PDB entry 6UTF | electron microscopy, 3.40 A resolution | chains F and G of the 28 polymer chains in the assembly

== Chain F (and G) ==
Molecule: Proteasome subunit alpha
Organism: Thermoplasma acidophilum
Notes: EC 3.4.25.1; chain G of this document is another copy of the same molecule, construct and numbering; everything in this record applies to it too
UniProt: P25156 (PSA_THEAC); residues 7-233 here = UniProt positions 7-233
Sequence (227 residues; row label = number of the first residue in the row):
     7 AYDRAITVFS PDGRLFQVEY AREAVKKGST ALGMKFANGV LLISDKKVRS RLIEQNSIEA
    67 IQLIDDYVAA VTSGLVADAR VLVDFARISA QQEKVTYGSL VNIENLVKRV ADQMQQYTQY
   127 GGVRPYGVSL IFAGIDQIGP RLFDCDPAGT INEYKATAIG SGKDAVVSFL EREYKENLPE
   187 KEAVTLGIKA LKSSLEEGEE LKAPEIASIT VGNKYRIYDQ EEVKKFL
Sequence notes: engineered mutation Ala66 (Lys in P25156)
What the authors report for this chain:
  - mutagenesis - R28L: increased binding to PAN (citing earlier work)
  - mutagenesis - R28L: unchanged catalytic activity (citing earlier work)

== Interface between chain F and chain G ==
Pairs across the interface (56):
  Tyr8(F) - Asp9(G)  hydrogen bond
  Tyr8(F) - Arg10(G)
  Ile12(F) - Arg130(G)
  Thr13(F) - Gln23(G)  hydrogen bond (backbone-side chain)
  Thr13(F) - Arg130(G)
  Val14(F) - Asp9(G)
  Val14(F) - Arg10(G)
  Val14(F) - Gln23(G)
  Phe15(F) - Gln23(G)  hydrogen bond (backbone-side chain)
  Phe15(F) - Tyr26(G)  hydrophobic
  Phe15(F) - Ala27(G)  hydrophobic
  Phe15(F) - Ala30(G)  hydrophobic
  Ser16(F) - Tyr26(G)
  Pro17(F) - Tyr26(G)
  Asp18(F) - Lys33(G)
  Gly19(F) - Ala30(G)
  Gly19(F) - Lys33(G)
  Leu21(F) - Leu81(G)  hydrophobic
  Leu21(F) - Arg130(G)
  Glu110(F) - Ser63(G)
  Lys114(F) - Arg86(G)
  Ala117(F) - Arg86(G)  hydrogen bond (backbone-side chain)
  Asp118(F) - Arg86(G)  salt bridge
  Asp118(F) - Val87(G)
  Asp118(F) - Asp90(G)
  Gln121(F) - Ala83(G)
  Gln121(F) - Asp84(G)  hydrogen bond
  Gln121(F) - Arg86(G)
  Gln121(F) - Val87(G)
  Thr124(F) - Arg130(G)  hydrogen bond (backbone-side chain)
  Gln125(F) - Tyr123(G)
  Gln125(F) - Val129(G)
  Gln125(F) - Arg130(G)  hydrogen bond (side chain-backbone)
  Gln125(F) - Tyr132(G)
  Tyr126(F) - Tyr123(G)  hydrogen bond
  Tyr126(F) - Gly128(G)
  Tyr126(F) - Val129(G)  hydrophobic
  Gly127(F) - Gly128(G)  hydrogen bond (backbone-backbone)
  Arg147(F) - Glu60(G)
  Ala154(F) - Ala83(G)
  Gly155(F) - Arg86(G)  hydrogen bond (backbone-side chain)
  Thr156(F) - Val82(G)
  Asn158(F) - Ile64(G)
  Glu159(F) - Leu58(G)
  Glu159(F) - Ile59(G)
  Glu159(F) - Glu60(G)
  Glu159(F) - Ser63(G)
  Tyr160(F) - Leu58(G)
  Tyr160(F) - Ile59(G)  hydrophobic
  Lys161(F) - Arg57(G)  hydrogen bond (side chain-backbone)
  Lys161(F) - Leu58(G)  hydrogen bond (backbone-backbone)
  Ala162(F) - Leu58(G)
  Tyr180(F) - Arg57(G)  hydrogen bond (backbone-side chain)
  Tyr180(F) - Leu58(G)  hydrophobic
  Lys181(F) - Arg57(G)
  Glu182(F) - Arg57(G)
Other interface residues (no listed pair), chain F (36 interface residues in all): Ala7, Arg20, Phe149, Ile157, Glu177
Other interface residues (no listed pair), chain G (30 interface residues in all): Glu29, Arg55, Ser56, Asn62, Pro131

== Overview ==
36 residues of chain F and 30 residues of chain G are in contact, with 13 hydrogen bonds and 1 salt bridge.
Among the polar pairs are Asp118(F)-Arg86(G), Tyr8(F)-Asp9(G) and Thr13(F)-Gln23(G). From the paper: R28L of
chain F increases binding to PAN; R28L of chain F leaves catalytic activity unchanged.
Chain F and chain G are both Proteasome subunit alpha (Thermoplasma acidophilum); the structure, Allosteric
coupling between alpha-rings of the 20S proteasome, archaea 20S proteasome singly capped with a PAN ..., was
determined by electron microscopy, deposited together with 6UTG, 6UTH, 6UTI and 6UTJ.
